Entry 3NDY (X-ray diffraction, 2.10 A resolution); this record covers chains B and F of the 8 polymer chains in the assembly.

Chain B:
Protein: Endoglucanase D
From: Clostridium cellulovorans
Notes: EC 3.2.1.4
UniProt: P28623 (GUND_CLOCL); residues 4-348 here correspond to UniProt positions 32-376 (UniProt number = residue number + 28)
Sequence (345 residues; row label = number of the first residue in the row):
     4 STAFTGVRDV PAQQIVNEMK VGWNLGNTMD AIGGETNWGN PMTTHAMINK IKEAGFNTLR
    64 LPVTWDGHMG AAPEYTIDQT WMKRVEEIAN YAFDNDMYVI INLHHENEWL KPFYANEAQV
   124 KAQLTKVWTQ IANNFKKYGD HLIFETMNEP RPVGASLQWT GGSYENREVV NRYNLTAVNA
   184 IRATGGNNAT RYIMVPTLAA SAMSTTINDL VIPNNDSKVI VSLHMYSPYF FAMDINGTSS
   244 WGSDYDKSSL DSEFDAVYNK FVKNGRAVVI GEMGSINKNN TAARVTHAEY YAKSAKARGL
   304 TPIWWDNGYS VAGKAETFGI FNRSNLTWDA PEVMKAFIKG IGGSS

Chain F:
Protein: Endoglucanase D
From: Clostridium cellulovorans
Notes: EC 3.2.1.4
UniProt: P28623 (GUND_CLOCL); residues 381-487 here correspond to UniProt positions 409-515 (UniProt number = residue number + 28)
Sequence (107 residues; numbered 381 to 487; the number before each row is that of its first residue):
   381 SAVEVTYAIT NSWGSGASVN VTIKNNGTTP INGWTLKWTM PINQTITNMW SASFVASGTT
   441 LSVTNAGYNG TIAANGGTQS FGFNINYSGV LSKPTGFTVN GTECTVK

Interface between chain B and chain F:
Pairs across the interface (28):
  Q16(B) with A446(F); G447(F); Y448(F)
  N20(B) with A446(F), hydrogen bond (side chain-backbone); Y448(F)
  Y261(B) with N412(F); G413(F); G450(F); T451(F), hydrogen bond
  N262(B) with N412(F)
  V265(B) with G447(F)
  K299(B) with T444(F)
  A300(B) with G413(F); T415(F); T444(F); N445(F), hydrogen bond (backbone-side chain)
  G302(B) with G447(F)
  K342(B) with V435(F)
  G345(B) with F434(F); V435(F)
  G346(B) with S433(F); F434(F), hydrogen bond (backbone-backbone)
  S347(B) with N428(F); M429(F), hydrogen bond (backbone-backbone); F434(F)
  S348(B) with T427(F); N428(F); F434(F)
Interface residues without a listed pair, chain B (15 interface residues in all): K266, I344
Interface residues without a listed pair, chain F (17 interface residues in all): S437

In short:
Chain B and chain F form an interface of 15 and 17 residues respectively, with 5 hydrogen bonds. Polar
contacts include N20(B)-A446(F), Y261(B)-T451(F) and A300(B)-N445(F).
Here chain B is Endoglucanase D and chain F is Endoglucanase D, both from Clostridium cellulovorans. Entry
3NDY (The structure of the catalytic and carbohydrate binding domain of endoglucanase D from Clostridium
cellulovorans) was determined by X-ray diffraction.
